PDB entry 4OGF | X-ray diffraction, 1.60 A resolution | chain A

# Chain A
Protein: Protein DJ-1
From: Homo sapiens
Notes: EC 4.2.1.130
UniProtKB: Q99497 (PARK7_HUMAN); residue numbers follow UniProt; this construct covers 2-188
Sequence (187 residues; row label = number of the first residue in the row):
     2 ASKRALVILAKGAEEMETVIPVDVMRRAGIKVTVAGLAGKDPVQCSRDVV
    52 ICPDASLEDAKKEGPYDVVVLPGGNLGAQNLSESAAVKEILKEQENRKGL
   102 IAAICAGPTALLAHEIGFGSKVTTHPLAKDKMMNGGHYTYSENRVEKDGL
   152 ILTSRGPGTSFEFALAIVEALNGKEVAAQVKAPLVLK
Modified positions: Cys106 (S-[(R)-carboxy(hydroxy)methyl]-L-cysteine; CGV)
Curated features (UniProtKB/Swiss-Prot):
  - active site: His126
  - site: Asp149, Gly150 (Cleavage)
  - modified residue: Ala2 (N-acetylalanine), Tyr67 (Phosphotyrosine), Lys148 (N6-acetyllysine), Lys182 (N6-succinyllysine)
  - lipidation (S-palmitoyl cysteine): Cys46, Cys53
  - cross-link: Lys130 (Glycyl lysine isopeptide (Lys-Gly) (interchain with G-Cter in SUMO))
  - natural variant: Leu10 (L10P: In PARK7; uncertain significance), Met26 (M26I: In PARK7), Ala39 (A39S: Found in early-onset Parkinson disease with digenic inheritance), Gln45 (deletion: In PARK7), Glu64 (E64D: In PARK7), Ala104 (A104T: In PARK7), Asp149 (D149A: In PARK7), Glu163 (E163K: In PARK7; uncertain significance), Leu166 (L166P: In PARK7)
  - mutagenesis: Leu10 (L10P: Abolishes detoxification activity on methylglyocal-adducted CoA), Glu18 (E18A: Strongly decreases enzymatic activity. Almost abolishes detoxification activity on methylglyocal-adducted CoA; E18D: Strongly decreases enzymatic activity ...), Cys46 (C46A: Reduces protein stability. No effect on oxidation; C46A: Reduces protein stability. No effect on oxidation. Reduced localization in lipid rafts; when associated with A-106 ...), Val51 (V51A: Disrupts dimer formation and strongly reduces ability to eliminate hydrogen peroxide), Cys53 (C53A: Strongly reduces chaperone activity and ability to eliminate hydrogen peroxide; C53S: No effect on mitochondrial translocation neither on deglycase activity), His126 (H126A: Strongly decreases enzymatic activity), Lys130 (K130R: Partially compensates for loss of stability; when associated with P-166), Ala179 (A179T: No effect on detoxification activity on methylglyocal-adducted CoA)
Cystine bridges: Cys53 forms a disulfide with the same residue of a neighbouring copy of this chain

# In short
From UniProt: active-site residue His126 and 8 mutagenesis sites.
Chain A is Protein DJ-1 (Homo sapiens); the structure, Crystal Structure of Human DJ-1 with glyoxylate as
substrate analog, was determined by X-ray diffraction, deposited together with 4OFW and 4OGG.
